PDB entry 6AA5 | X-ray diffraction, 1.90 A resolution | chain A

Chain A:
Name: 7,8-dihydro-8-oxoguanine triphosphatase
From: Homo sapiens
Notes: EC 3.6.1.55, 3.6.1.56
UniProt: P36639 (8ODP_HUMAN); residues 3-156 here correspond to UniProt positions 44-197 (UniProt number = residue number + 41)
Amino-acid sequence (163 residues; numbered 2 to 164; the number before each row is that of its first residue):
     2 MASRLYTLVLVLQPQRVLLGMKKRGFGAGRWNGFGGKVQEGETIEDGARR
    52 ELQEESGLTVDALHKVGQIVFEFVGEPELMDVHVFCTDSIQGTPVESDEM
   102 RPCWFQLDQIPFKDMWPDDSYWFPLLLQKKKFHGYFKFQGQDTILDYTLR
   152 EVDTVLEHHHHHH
Disordered / not traced: 2
Differences from the reference sequence: initiating methionine (2); expression tag (157-164)
Cystine bridges: C104 forms a disulfide with the same residue of a neighbouring copy of this chain
Metal / ion sites: Zn2+ site 1: E41, H162, H163, H164; Zn2+ site 2: H65, C87; Zn2+ site 3: D82, H84, H159, H161
Ligand contacts: 3-isomangostin (MKU; 5,9-dihydroxy-8-methoxy-2,2-dimethyl-7-(3-methylbut-2-en-1-yl)-3,4-dihydro-2H,6H-pyrano[3,2-b]xanthen-6-one): Y7, T8, L9, F27, N33, G36, G37, F72, F74, M81, V83, W117, D119, D120, F139, G141, Q142

Overview:
Ligands of chain A: 3-isomangostin. E41, H162, H163 and H164 coordinate Zn2+ site 1. H65 and C87 form the Zn2+
site 2.
Chain A is 7,8-dihydro-8-oxoguanine triphosphatase (Homo sapiens); the structure, Crystal structure of MTH1 in
complex with 3-isomangostin, was determined by X-ray diffraction (same publication as 6AA3 and 6AA4).
